Entry 8RQN (X-ray diffraction, 2.88 A resolution); this record covers chain A.

== Chain A ==
Protein: Thyroid hormone receptor beta
Organism: Homo sapiens
UniProt: P10828 (THB_HUMAN); numbering as in UniProt (aligned over 202-461)
Sequence (281 residues; each row starts with the number of its first residue):
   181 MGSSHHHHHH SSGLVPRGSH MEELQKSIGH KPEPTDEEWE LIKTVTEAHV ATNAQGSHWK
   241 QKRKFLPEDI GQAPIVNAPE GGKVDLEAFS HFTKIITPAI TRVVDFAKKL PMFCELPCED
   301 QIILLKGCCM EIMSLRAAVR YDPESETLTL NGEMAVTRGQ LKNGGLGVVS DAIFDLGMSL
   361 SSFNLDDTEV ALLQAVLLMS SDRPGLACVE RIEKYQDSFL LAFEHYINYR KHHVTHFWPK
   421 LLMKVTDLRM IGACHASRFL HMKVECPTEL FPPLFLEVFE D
Unresolved in the structure: 181-200, 235-237, 253-263
Construct notes: initiating methionine (181); expression tag (182-201)
Modified / non-standard residues: Cys434 (S-dimethylarsinoyl-cysteine; CAF)
Small-molecule neighbours: A1H2J (6-azanyl-2-[3,5-bis(chloranyl)-4-[(6-oxidanylidene-5-propan-2-yl-1H-pyridazin-3-yl)oxy]phenyl]-1,2,4-triazine-3,5-dione): Thr232, Phe269, Phe272, Thr273, Ile275, Ile276, Ala279, Arg282, Val283, Met310, Met313, Arg316, Ala317, Arg320, Thr329, Leu330, Asn331, Leu341, Gly344, Gly345, Leu346, Ile353, His435, Met442, Phe455

== In short ==
Chain A binds compound A1H2J.
Chain A is Thyroid hormone receptor beta (Homo sapiens); the structure, Human thyroid hormone receptor beta
ligand binding domain in complex with beta-selective agonist ALG-055009, was determined by X-ray diffraction
(same publication as 8RQO).
